Entry 3BG7 (X-ray diffraction, 2.10 A resolution); this record covers chains A and C of the 4 polymer chains in the assembly.

== Chain A (and C) ==
Molecule: Pyranose oxidase
Source organism: Trametes multicolor
Notes: EC 1.1.3.10; chain C of this document is another copy of the same molecule, construct and numbering; everything in this record applies to it too
Reference sequence: Q7ZA32 (Q7ZA32_TRAOC); residues 1-623 here = UniProt positions 1-623
Chain sequence (623 residues; each row starts with the number of its first residue):
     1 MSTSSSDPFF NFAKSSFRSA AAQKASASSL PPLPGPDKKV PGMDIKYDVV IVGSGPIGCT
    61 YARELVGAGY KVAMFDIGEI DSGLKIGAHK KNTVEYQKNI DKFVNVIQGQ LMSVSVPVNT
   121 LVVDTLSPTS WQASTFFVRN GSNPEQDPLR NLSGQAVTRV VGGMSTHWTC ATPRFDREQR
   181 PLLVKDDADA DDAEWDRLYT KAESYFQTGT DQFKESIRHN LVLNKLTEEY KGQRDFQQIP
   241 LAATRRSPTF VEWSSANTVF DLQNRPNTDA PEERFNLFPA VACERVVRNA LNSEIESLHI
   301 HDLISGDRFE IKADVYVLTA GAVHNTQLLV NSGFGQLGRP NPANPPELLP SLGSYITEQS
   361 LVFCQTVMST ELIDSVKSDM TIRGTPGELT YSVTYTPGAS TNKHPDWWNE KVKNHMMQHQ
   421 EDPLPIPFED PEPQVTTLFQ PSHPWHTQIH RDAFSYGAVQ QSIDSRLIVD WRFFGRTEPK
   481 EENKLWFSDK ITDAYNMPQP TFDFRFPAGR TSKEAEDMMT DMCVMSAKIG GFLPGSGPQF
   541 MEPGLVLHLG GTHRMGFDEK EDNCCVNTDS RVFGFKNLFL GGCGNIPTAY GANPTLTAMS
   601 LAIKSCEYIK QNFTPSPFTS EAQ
Not modelled in the structure: 1-42, 620-623
Differences from the reference sequence: engineered mutation Gly537 (Leu in Q7ZA32)
Glycans and other covalent adducts: flavin-adenine dinucleotide (FAD) linked to His167
Residues lining bound ligands: FAD (flavin-adenine dinucleotide): Val52, Gly53, Ser54, Gly55, Pro56, Ile57, Gly58, Phe75, Asp76, Ile77, Gly78, Ile107, Leu111, Thr158, Arg159, Val160, Gly162, Gly163, Met164, Ser165, Trp168, Thr169, Cys170, Ala171, Val281, Ala282, Cys283, Thr319, Ala320, Gly321, His324, Leu547, His548, Gly582, Cys583, Asn593, Pro594, Thr595

== Interface between chain A and chain C ==
Contacting residue pairs (13; chain A residue first):
  Glu516(A) - Ala527(C)
  Glu516(A) - Gly531(C)
  Met519(A) - Phe532(C)  hydrophobic
  Thr520(A) - Val524(C)
  Thr520(A) - Ala527(C)
  Cys523(A) - Cys523(C)  hydrophobic
  Val524(A) - Thr520(C)
  Val524(A) - Val524(C)  hydrophobic
  Ala527(A) - Glu516(C)
  Ala527(A) - Thr520(C)
  Gly531(A) - Glu516(C)
  Phe532(A) - Met519(C)  hydrophobic
  Pro538(A) - Pro538(C)  hydrophobic
Interface residues without a listed pair, chain A (10 interface residues in all): Gly530
Interface residues without a listed pair, chain C (10 interface residues in all): Gly530

== In short ==
Chain A and chain C each contribute 10 residues to their interface. Flavin-adenine dinucleotide is covalently
linked to His167(A).
Both chains are Pyranose oxidase (Trametes multicolor). Entry 3BG7 (Pyranose 2-oxidase from Trametes
multicolor, L537G mutant) was determined by X-ray diffraction (same publication as 3BG6 and 3BLY).
